6MHI - chain A; structure by X-ray diffraction, 1.35 A resolution.

== Chain A ==
Molecule: Photoactive yellow protein
Source organism: Halorhodospira halophila
Reference sequence: P16113 (PYP_HALHA); numbering as in UniProt (aligned over 1-125)
Sequence (125 residues; numbered 1 to 125; the number before each row is that of its first residue):
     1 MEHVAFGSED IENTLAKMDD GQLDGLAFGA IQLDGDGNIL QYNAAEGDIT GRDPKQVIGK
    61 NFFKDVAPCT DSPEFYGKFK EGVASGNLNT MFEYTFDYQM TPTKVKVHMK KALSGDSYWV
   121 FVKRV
UniProt features mapped onto this chain:
  - modified residue: C69 (S-(4-hydroxycinnamyl)cysteine)
Glycans and other covalent adducts: (2E)-3-(3,5-dichloro-4-hydroxyphenyl)prop-2-enoic acid (YYZ) linked to C69
Small-molecule neighbours: YYZ ((2E)-3-(3,5-dichloro-4-hydroxyphenyl)prop-2-enoic acid): I31, Y42, E46, T50, R52, F62, V66, A67, P68, T70, F96, D97, Y98, V122
From the paper describing this entry:
  - binding site for YYZ: Y42, E46

== Overview ==
Covalently linked compound YYZ: at C69. The paper reports a binding site for YYZ at Y42 and E46.
Chain A is Photoactive yellow protein (Halorhodospira halophila); the structure, Photoactive Yellow Protein
with covalently bound 3,5-dichloro-4-hydroxycinnamic acid chromophore, was determined by X-ray diffraction
(same publication as 6MHN, 6MKT and 6MMD).
